PDB entry 3HOY | X-ray diffraction, 3.40 A resolution | chains B and T of the 15 polymer chains in the assembly

# Chain B
Molecule: DNA-directed RNA polymerase II subunit RPB2
From: Saccharomyces cerevisiae
Notes: EC 2.7.7.6
Reference sequence: P08518 (RPB2_YEAST); residues 1-1224 here = UniProt positions 1-1224
Sequence (1224 residues; numbered 1 to 1224; the number before each row is that of its first residue):
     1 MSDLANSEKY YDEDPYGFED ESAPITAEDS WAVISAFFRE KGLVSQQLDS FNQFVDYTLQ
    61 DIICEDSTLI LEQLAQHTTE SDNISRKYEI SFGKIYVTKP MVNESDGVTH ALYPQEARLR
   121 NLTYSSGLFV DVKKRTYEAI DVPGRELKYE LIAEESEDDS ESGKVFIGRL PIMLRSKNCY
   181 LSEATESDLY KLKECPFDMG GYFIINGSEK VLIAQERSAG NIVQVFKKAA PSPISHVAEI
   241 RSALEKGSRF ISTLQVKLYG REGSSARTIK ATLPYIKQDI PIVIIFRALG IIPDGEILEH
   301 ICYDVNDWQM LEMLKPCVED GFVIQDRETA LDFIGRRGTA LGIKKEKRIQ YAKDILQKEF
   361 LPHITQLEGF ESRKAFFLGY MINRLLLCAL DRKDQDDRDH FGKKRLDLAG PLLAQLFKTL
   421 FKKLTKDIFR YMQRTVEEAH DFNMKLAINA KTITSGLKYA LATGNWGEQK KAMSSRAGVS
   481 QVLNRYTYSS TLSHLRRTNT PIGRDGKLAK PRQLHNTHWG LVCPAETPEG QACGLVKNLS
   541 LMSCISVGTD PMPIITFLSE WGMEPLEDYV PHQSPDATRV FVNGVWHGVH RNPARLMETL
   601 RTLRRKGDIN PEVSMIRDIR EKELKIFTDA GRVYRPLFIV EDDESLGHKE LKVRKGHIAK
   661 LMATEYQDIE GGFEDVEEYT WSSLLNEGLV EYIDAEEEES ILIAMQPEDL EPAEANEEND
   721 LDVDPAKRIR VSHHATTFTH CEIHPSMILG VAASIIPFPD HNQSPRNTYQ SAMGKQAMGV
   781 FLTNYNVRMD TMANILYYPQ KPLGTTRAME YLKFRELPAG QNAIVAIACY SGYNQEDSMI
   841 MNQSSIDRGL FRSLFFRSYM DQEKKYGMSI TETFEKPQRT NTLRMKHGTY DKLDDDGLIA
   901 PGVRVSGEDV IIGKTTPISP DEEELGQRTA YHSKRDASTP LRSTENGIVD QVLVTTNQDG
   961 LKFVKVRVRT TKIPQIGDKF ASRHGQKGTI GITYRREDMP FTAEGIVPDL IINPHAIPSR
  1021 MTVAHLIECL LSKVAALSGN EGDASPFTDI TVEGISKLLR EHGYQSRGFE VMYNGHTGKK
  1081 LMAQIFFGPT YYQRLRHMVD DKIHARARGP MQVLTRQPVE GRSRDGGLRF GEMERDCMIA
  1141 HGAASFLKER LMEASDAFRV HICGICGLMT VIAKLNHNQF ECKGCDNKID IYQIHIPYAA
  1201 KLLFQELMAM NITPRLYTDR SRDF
Not modelled in the structure: 1-19, 71-89, 136-163, 337-344, 438-445, 468-476, 669-677, 716-721, 920-932

# Chain T
Molecule: 41-nt DNA strand
Sequence (41 nucleotides; numbered -1 to 39; the number before each row is that of its first residue; numbers below 1 keep their minus sign (DC-1 is residue -1)):
    -1 CCAAGCTCAA GTACTTACGC CUGGTCATTA CTAGTACTGC C
Not modelled in the structure: -1 to 9, 29-39
Modified positions: BRU (5-bromo-2'-deoxyuridine-5'-monophosphate) at position 20

# Chain B / chain T interface
Residue-residue contacts (20):
  Ser208(B) - DT26(T)  hydrogen bond to the phosphate
  Lys210(B) - DA25(T)  phosphate contact
  Lys210(B) - DT26(T)  salt bridge to the phosphate
  Ala462(B) - DT26(T)  phosphate contact
  Arg504(B) - DG17(T)  hydrogen bond to the base
  Asp505(B) - DG17(T)  hydrogen bond to the base
  Thr791(B) - DA25(T)  phosphate contact
  Met792(B) - DT23(T)  phosphate contact
  Met792(B) - DC24(T)  phosphate contact
  Arg857(B) - DT23(T)  phosphate contact
  Arg857(B) - DC24(T)  salt bridge to the phosphate
  Arg942(B) - DC24(T)  salt bridge to the phosphate
  Gly1121(B) - DG22(T)  phosphate contact
  Arg1122(B) - DG22(T)  hydrogen bond to the phosphate
  Ser1123(B) - DT23(T)  phosphate contact
  Leu1128(B) - DG21(T)  phosphate contact
  Arg1129(B) - BRU_20(T)  salt bridge to the phosphate
  Arg1129(B) - DG21(T)  hydrogen bond to the phosphate
  Gly1131(B) - BRU_20(T)  phosphate contact
  Met1133(B) - DC19(T)  sugar contact
Also at the interface, not in a pair above, chain B (20 interface residues in all): Thr463, Val482, Glu1132, Glu1134
Also at the interface, not in a pair above, chain T (10 interface residues in all): DT27

# Overview
The interface between chain B and chain T involves 20 residues on one side and 10 on the other; the contacts
include 5 hydrogen bonds and 4 salt bridges. Polar pairs include Arg504(B)-DG17(T), Asp505(B)-DG17(T) and
Ser208(B)-DT26(T).
Here chain B is DNA-directed RNA polymerase II subunit RPB2 (Saccharomyces cerevisiae) and chain T is a 41-nt
DNA strand. Entry 3HOY (Complete RNA polymerase II elongation complex VI) was determined by X-ray diffraction
(same publication as 3HOU, 3HOV, 3HOW, 3HOX and 3HOZ).
